PDB entry 6XQN | electron microscopy, 3.30 A resolution | chains E and A of the 9 polymer chains in the assembly

== Chain E ==
Protein: Protein EMRE homolog, mitochondrial-like Protein
Organism: Tribolium castaneum
Reference sequence: D6X268 (D6X268_TRICA); residues 47-108 here correspond to UniProt positions 29-90 (UniProt number = residue number - 18)
Sequence (70 residues; each row starts with the number of its first residue):
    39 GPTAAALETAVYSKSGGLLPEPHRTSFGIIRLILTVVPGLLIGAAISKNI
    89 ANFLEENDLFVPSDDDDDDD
Disordered / not traced: 39-64, 96-108
Differences from the reference sequence: expression tag (39-46)

== Chain A ==
Protein: Calcium uniporter protein
Organism: Tribolium castaneum
Reference sequence: D6WIX5 (D6WIX5_TRICA); residues 166-351 here correspond to UniProt positions 53-238 (UniProt number = residue number - 113)
Sequence (203 residues; row label = number of the first residue in the row):
   159 GPTAAALERLTTEEVQGLSDVKTLVNQLYEALNVREHQLQKEVELTTQLE
   209 TLQQELLPLEEKKLELEQVANRRSNWMAWAGLGLMSVQFGILARLTWWEY
   259 SWDIMEPVTYFVTYGTAMAAYAYFVLTREEYILNDVRDRQQLLLLHKKAK
   309 KTGFDVNQYNVLKDQIAKLELDLKRLRDPLKLRLPPKAAAKEEGGWSHPQ
   359 FEK
Disordered / not traced: 159-177, 287-291, 337-361
Differences from the reference sequence: expression tag (159-165, 352-361)
Metal / ion sites: Ca2+: Glu264 (shared with 1 residue of chain B; 1 residue of chain C; 1 residue of chain D)
From the paper describing this entry:
  - Ca2+ coordination: Glu264

== Interface between chain E and chain A ==
Pairs across the interface - 18 pairs, chain E then chain A:
  Arg69(E) - Trp237(A)
  Val74(E) - Ser244(A)  hydrogen bond (backbone-side chain)
  Gly77(E) - Ser244(A)
  Gly77(E) - Val245(A)
  Leu78(E) - Ser244(A)  hydrogen bond (backbone-side chain)
  Leu78(E) - Phe247(A)  hydrophobic
  Leu78(E) - Gly248(A)
  Gly81(E) - Val245(A)
  Gly81(E) - Gly248(A)
  Gly81(E) - Ile249(A)
  Ala82(E) - Gly248(A)
  Ala82(E) - Arg252(A)
  Ser85(E) - Ile249(A)  hydrogen bond (side chain-backbone)
  Ser85(E) - Arg252(A)
  Ser85(E) - Leu253(A)
  Lys86(E) - Arg252(A)
  Lys86(E) - Glu257(A)
  Ala89(E) - Glu257(A)
Other interface residues (no listed pair), chain E (11 interface residues in all): Thr73, Ile84
Other interface residues (no listed pair), chain A (11 interface residues in all): Leu240, Gly241

== Summary ==
Chain E and chain A each contribute 11 residues to their interface, with 3 hydrogen bonds. Polar pairs include
Val74(E)-Ser244(A), Leu78(E)-Ser244(A) and Ser85(E)-Ile249(A). The paper reports Ca2+ coordination by
Glu264(A).
Here chain E is Protein EMRE homolog, mitochondrial-like Protein and chain A is Calcium uniporter protein,
both from Tribolium castaneum. Entry 6XQN (Structure of a mitochondrial calcium uniporter holocomplex (MICU1,
MICU2, MCU, EMRE) in low Ca2+) was determined by electron microscopy together with 6XQO from the same study.
